6HFV - chain A; structure by X-ray diffraction, 2.05 A resolution.

[Chain A]
Protein: Decaprenylphosphoryl-beta-D-ribose oxidase
Organism: Mycobacterium tuberculosis (strain ATCC 25618 / H37Rv)
Notes: EC 1.1.98.3
Reference sequence: P9WJF1 (DPRE1_MYCTU); numbering as in UniProt (aligned over 1-461)
Sequence (475 residues; each row starts with the number of its first residue; numbers below 1 keep their minus sign (Met-13 is residue -13)):
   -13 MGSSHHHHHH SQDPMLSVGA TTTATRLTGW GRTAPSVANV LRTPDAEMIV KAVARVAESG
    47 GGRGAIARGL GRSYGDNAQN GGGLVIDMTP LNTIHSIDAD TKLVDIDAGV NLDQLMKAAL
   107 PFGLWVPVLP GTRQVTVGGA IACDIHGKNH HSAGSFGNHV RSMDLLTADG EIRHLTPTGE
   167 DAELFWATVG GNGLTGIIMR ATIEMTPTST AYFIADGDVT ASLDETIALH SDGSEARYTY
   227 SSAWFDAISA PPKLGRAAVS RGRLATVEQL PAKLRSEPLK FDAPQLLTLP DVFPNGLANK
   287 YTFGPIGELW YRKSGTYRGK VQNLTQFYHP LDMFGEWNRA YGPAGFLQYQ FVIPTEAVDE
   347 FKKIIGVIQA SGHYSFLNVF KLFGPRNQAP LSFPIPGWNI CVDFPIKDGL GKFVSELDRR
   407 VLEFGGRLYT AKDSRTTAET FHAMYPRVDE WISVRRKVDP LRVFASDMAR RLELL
Unresolved in the structure: -13 to 6, 46-47, 269-283, 320-330
Covalent attachments: compound G1T linked to Cys387
Sequence notes: initiating methionine (-13); expression tag (-12 to 0)
Ligand contacts:
  - FAD (flavin-adenine dinucleotide): Trp16, Ile52, Ala53, Arg54, Gly55, Leu56, Gly57, Arg58, Ser59, Tyr60, Asn63, Ala64, Met74, Ala94, Pro116, Gly117, Thr118, Gln120, Val121, Thr122, Gly124, Gly125, Ala126, Ala128, Cys129, Ile131, His132, Asn178, Gly179, Gly182, Ile183, Ile184, Tyr415, Ala417, Lys418
  - G1T (8-(oxidanylamino)-2-piperidin-1-yl-6-(trifluoromethyl)-1,3-benzothiazin-4-one): Gly117, His132, Gly133, Lys134, Ser228, Trp230, Tyr314, Leu317, Gln336, Val365, Lys367, Phe369, Asn385, Lys418
UniProt features mapped onto this chain:
  - binding site (FAD): Ala53 to Asn63, Gly117, Thr122 to Gly125, Cys129 to His132, Ile184, Tyr415
  - natural variant: Gly17 (G17C: In strain: TRC11), Tyr314 (Y314C: In a spontaneous TCA1-resistant mutant strain, but sensitive to BTZ), Leu368 (L368P: In strain: TRC12), Cys387 (C387G: In strain: NTB9; C387S: In strain: NTB1)
  - mutagenesis: Gly17 (G17C: Significantly less susceptible to Ty38c inhibition. 34-fold reduction in catalytic activity), Leu368 (L368P: Significantly less susceptible to Ty38c inhibition. 7-fold reduction in catalytic activity), Cys387 (C387A/S/T: Confers resistance to BTZ043 and PBTZ169. Decreases M.tuberculosis cytotoxicity in macrophages ...)
From the paper describing this entry:
  - binding site for G1T: Gly117, His132, Gly133, Lys134, Ser228, Trp230, Val365, Lys367, Phe369, Asn385, Cys387, Lys418
  - conformationally variable residues (order/disorder transition): His315 to Ala330

[Summary]
Chain A binds flavin-adenine dinucleotide. Compound G1T is covalently linked to Cys387. From UniProt: 22
FAD-binding residues and 3 mutagenesis sites. The paper reports a binding site for G1T at Gly117, His132 and
Gly133 among others; conformational variability at His315.
Chain A is Decaprenylphosphoryl-beta-D-ribose oxidase (Mycobacterium tuberculosis (strain ATCC 25618 /
H37Rv)); the structure, Mycobacterium tuberculosis DprE1 in complex with CMP2, was determined by X-ray
diffraction (same publication as 6HFW, 6HEZ, 6HF0 and 6HF3).
